Entry 9L7M (electron microscopy, 3.48 A resolution); this record covers chains C and K of the 5 polymer chains in the assembly.

Chain C:
Molecule: Tubulin alpha-1B chain
From: Sus scrofa
Notes: EC 3.6.5.-
UniProt: Q2XVP4 (TBA1B_PIG); residue numbers follow UniProt; this construct covers 1-451
Sequence (451 residues; row label = number of the first residue in the row):
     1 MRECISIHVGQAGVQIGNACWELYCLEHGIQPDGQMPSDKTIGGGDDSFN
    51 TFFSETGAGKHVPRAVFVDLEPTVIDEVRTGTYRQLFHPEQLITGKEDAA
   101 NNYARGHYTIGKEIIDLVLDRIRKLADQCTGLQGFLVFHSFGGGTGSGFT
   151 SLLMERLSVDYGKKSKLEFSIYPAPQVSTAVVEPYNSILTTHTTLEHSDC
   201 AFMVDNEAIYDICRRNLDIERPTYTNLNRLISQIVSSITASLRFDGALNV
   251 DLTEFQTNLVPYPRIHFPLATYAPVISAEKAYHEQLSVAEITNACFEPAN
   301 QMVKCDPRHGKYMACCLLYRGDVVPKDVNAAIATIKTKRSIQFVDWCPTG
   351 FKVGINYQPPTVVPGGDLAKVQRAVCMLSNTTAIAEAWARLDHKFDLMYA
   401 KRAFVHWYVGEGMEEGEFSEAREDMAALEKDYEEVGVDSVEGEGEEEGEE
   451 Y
Not modelled in the structure: 440-451
Metal / ion sites: Mg2+: Glu71 (together with GTP)
Ligand contacts: GTP: Gly10, Gln11, Ala12, Gln15, Ile16, Glu71, Asp98, Ala99, Ala100, Asn101, Ser140, Gly142, Gly143, Gly144, Thr145, Gly146, Ile171, Thr179, Glu183, Asn206, Tyr224, Leu227, Asn228
Curated features (UniProtKB/Swiss-Prot):
  - motif: Met1 to Cys4 (MREC motif)
  - active site: Glu254
  - binding site (GTP): Gly10, Gln11, Ala12, Gln15, Glu71, Ala99, Ser140, Gly143, Gly144, Thr145, Gly146, Thr179, Glu183, Asn206, Tyr224, Asn228, Leu252
  - binding site (Mg(2+)): Glu71
  - site: Tyr451 (Involved in polymerization)
  - modified residue: Lys40 (N6,N6,N6-trimethyllysine), Ser48 (Phosphoserine), Ser232 (Phosphoserine), Tyr282 (3'-nitrotyrosine), Arg339 (Omega-N-methylarginine), Ser439 (Phosphoserine), Glu443 (5-glutamyl polyglutamate), Glu445 (5-glutamyl polyglutamate), Tyr451 (3'-nitrotyrosine)
  - cross-link (Glycyl lysine isopeptide (Lys-Gly)): Lys326 (interchain with G-Cter in ubiquitin), Lys370 (interchain with G-Cter in ubiquitin)

Chain K:
Molecule: Kinesin-1 heavy chain
From: Homo sapiens
UniProt: P33176 (KINH_HUMAN); residues 1-349 here = UniProt positions 1-349
Sequence (357 residues; numbered 1 to 357; the number before each row is that of its first residue):
     1 MADLAECNIKVMCRFRPLNESEVNRGDKYIAKFQGEDTVVIASKPYAFDR
    51 VFQSSTSQEQVYNDCAKKIVKDVLEGYNGTIFAYGQTSSGKTHTMEGKLH
   101 DPEGMGIIPRIVQDIFNYIYSMDENLEFHIKVSYFEIYLDKIRDLLDVSK
   151 TNLSVHEDKNRVPYVKGCTERFVCSPDEVMDTIDEGKSNRHVAVTNMNEH
   201 SSRSHSIFLINVKQENTQTEQKLSGKLYLVDLAGSEKVSKTGAEGAVLDE
   251 AKNINKSLSALGNVISALAEGSTYVPYRDSKMTRILQDSLGGNCRTTIVI
   301 CCSPSSYNESETKSTLLFGQRAKTIKNTVSVNVELTAEQWKKKYEKCKEG
   351 THHHHHH
Not modelled in the structure: 1-6, 69, 325-357
Differences from the reference sequence: conflict Ser330 (Cys in P33176), Cys347 (Glu in P33176); expression tag (350-357)
Curated features (UniProtKB/Swiss-Prot):
  - binding site (ATP): Gly85 to Thr92
  - modified residue: Ala2 (N-acetylalanine)
  - cross-link: Lys213 (Glycyl lysine isopeptide (Lys-Gly) (interchain with G-Cter in SUMO2))

How chain C and chain K interact:
Residue-residue contacts (24; chain C residue first):
  Tyr108(C) - Val238(K)
  Tyr108(C) - Ser239(K)
  Thr109(C) - Lys252(K)
  Lys112(C) - Val238(K)  hydrogen bond (side chain-backbone)
  Lys112(C) - Ala243(K)
  Arg402(C) - Asn263(K)
  Arg402(C) - Arg321(K)
  Val405(C) - Ser259(K)
  Val409(C) - Asn255(K)
  Val409(C) - Ser259(K)
  Gly410(C) - Lys252(K)
  Glu411(C) - Lys252(K)  salt bridge
  Gly412(C) - Glu236(K)
  Gly412(C) - Val238(K)
  Gly412(C) - Asn255(K)  hydrogen bond (backbone-side chain)
  Met413(C) - Asn255(K)  hydrogen bond (backbone-side chain)
  Glu414(C) - Ser235(K)  hydrogen bond
  Glu414(C) - Glu236(K)
  Glu414(C) - Lys237(K)  hydrogen bond (side chain-backbone)
  Glu414(C) - Asn255(K)
  Glu415(C) - Arg321(K)  salt bridge
  Gly416(C) - Leu317(K)
  Glu417(C) - Lys237(K)  salt bridge
  Glu420(C) - Lys313(K)  salt bridge
Other interface residues (no listed pair), chain C (16 interface residues in all): Ser419
Other interface residues (no listed pair), chain K (16 interface residues in all): Leu248, Lys256, Ser314

In short:
The chain C/chain K interface involves 16 residues from each chain; the contacts include 5 hydrogen bonds and
4 salt bridges. Among the polar pairs are Glu411(C)-Lys252(K), Glu415(C)-Arg321(K) and Glu417(C)-Lys237(K).
Chain C binds GTP.
Here chain C is Tubulin alpha-1B chain (Sus scrofa) and chain K is Kinesin-1 heavy chain (Homo sapiens). Entry
9L7M (Nucleotide-free kinesin-1 motor domain bound to the microtubule) was determined by electron microscopy
(same publication as 9L6K, 9L78 and 9L7E).
